PDB entry 9HHY | X-ray diffraction, 2.33 A resolution | chains A and B of the 4 polymer chains in the assembly

Chain A (and B):
Name: 2-methylisocitrate lyase
Organism: Coxiella burnetii
Notes: EC 4.1.3.30; chain B of this document is another copy of the same molecule, construct and numbering; everything in this record applies to it too
Reference sequence: Q83DG5 (Q83DG5_COXBU); residue numbers follow UniProt; this construct covers 1-290
Chain sequence (312 residues; row label = number of the first residue in the row; numbers below 1 keep their minus sign (Met-21 is residue -21)):
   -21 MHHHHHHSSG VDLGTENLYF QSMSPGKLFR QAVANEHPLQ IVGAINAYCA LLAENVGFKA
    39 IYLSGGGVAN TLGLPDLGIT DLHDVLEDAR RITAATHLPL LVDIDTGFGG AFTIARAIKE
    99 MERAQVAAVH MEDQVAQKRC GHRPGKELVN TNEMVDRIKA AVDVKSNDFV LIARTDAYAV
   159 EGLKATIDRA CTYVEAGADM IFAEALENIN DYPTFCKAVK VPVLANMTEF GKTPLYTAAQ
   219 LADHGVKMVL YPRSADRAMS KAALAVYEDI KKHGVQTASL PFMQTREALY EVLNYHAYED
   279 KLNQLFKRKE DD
Unresolved in the structure: -21 to -4, 288-290 (chain B: -21 to -2, 286-290)
Sequence notes: initiating methionine (-21); expression tag (-20 to 0)
Metal / ion sites: Mg2+: Asp81 (together with isocitric acid)
Ligand contacts: isocitric acid (ICT): Tyr40, Ser42, Gly43, Gly44, Asp54, Asp81, His108, Cys118, Gly119, His120, Arg152, Glu182, Asn204, Thr206, Pro230, Arg231, Arg235
From the paper describing this entry:
  - catalytic residues: Arg152 (proposed by the authors, not directly observed)
  - catalytic residues: Glu110
  - mutagenesis - D54N, D81N, E110Q, K116Q, C118S, R152Q, E182Q: abolished catalytic activity
  - mutagenesis - Y40F (0.6 s-1), H120Q (5.7 s-1): decreased catalytic activity on 2-MIC

How chain A and chain B interact:
Pairs across the interface - 14 pairs, chain A then chain B:
  Arg68(A) with Arg68(B); Arg101(B), hydrogen bond (backbone-side chain)
  Thr71(A) with Arg101(B), hydrogen bond
  Ala72(A) with Arg101(B)
  Phe90(A) with Tyr276(B), hydrophobic
  Glu98(A) with Ala72(B)
  Arg101(A) with Arg68(B), hydrogen bond (side chain-backbone); Thr71(B), hydrogen bond; Ala72(B); Arg101(B); Gln103(B)
  Gln103(A) with Arg101(B); Gln103(B)
  Tyr276(A) with Phe90(B)
Interface residues without a listed pair, chain A (11 interface residues in all): Ala102, Asp134, Leu280
Interface residues without a listed pair, chain B (12 interface residues in all): Glu98, Ala102, Lys279, Leu280, Leu283

Overview:
The interface between chain A and chain B involves 11 residues on one side and 12 on the other, with 4
hydrogen bonds. Among the polar pairs are Arg68(A)-Arg101(B) and Thr71(A)-Arg101(B). From the paper: catalytic
residues Arg152(A) and Glu110(A); D54N, D81N and E110Q of chain A, among others, abolish catalytic activity; 9
substitutions were tested in all.
Both chains are 2-methylisocitrate lyase (Coxiella burnetii). Entry 9HHY (Crystal Structure of the Coxiella
burnetii 2-methylisocitrate lyase Bound to Inhibitor Isocitric Acid) was determined by X-ray diffraction (same
publication as 9HGK, 9HGO, 9HGQ, 9HHS and 9HRA).
